7NFW - chains A and B; structure by X-ray diffraction, 1.19 A resolution.

# Chain A
Name: 14-3-3 protein sigma
Organism: Homo sapiens
UniProtKB: P31947 (1433S_HUMAN); numbering as in UniProt (aligned over 1-248)
Sequence (276 residues; numbered -27 to 248; the number before each row is that of its first residue; numbers below 1 keep their minus sign (Met-27 is residue -27)):
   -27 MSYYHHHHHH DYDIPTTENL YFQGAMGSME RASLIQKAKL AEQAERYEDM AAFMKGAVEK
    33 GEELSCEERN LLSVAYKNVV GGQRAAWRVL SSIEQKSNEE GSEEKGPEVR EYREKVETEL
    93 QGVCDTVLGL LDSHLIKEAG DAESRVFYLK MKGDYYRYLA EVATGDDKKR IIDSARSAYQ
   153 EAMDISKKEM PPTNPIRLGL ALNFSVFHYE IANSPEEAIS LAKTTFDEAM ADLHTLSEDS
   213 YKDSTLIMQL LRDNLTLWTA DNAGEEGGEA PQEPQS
Unresolved in the structure: -27 to -5, 73-77, 232-248
Differences from the reference sequence: initiating methionine (-27); expression tag (-26 to 0)
Curated features (UniProtKB/Swiss-Prot):
  - site (Interaction with phosphoserine on interacting protein): Arg56, Arg129
  - modified residue (Phosphoserine): Ser5, Ser74, Ser248
What the authors report for this chain:
  - mutagenesis - C38A: unchanged binding to Estrogen receptor (chain B)

# Chain B
Name: Estrogen receptor
UniProtKB: P03372 (ESR1_HUMAN); numbering as in UniProt (aligned over 588-595)
Sequence (8 residues; row label = number of the first residue in the row):
   588 AEGFPATV
Unresolved in the structure: 588-590
Modified positions: Thr594 (phosphothreonine; TPO)

# Chain A / chain B interface
Pairs across the interface - 22 pairs, chain A then chain B:
  Lys49(A) with Val595(B), hydrogen bond (side chain-backbone)
  Arg56(A) with Thr594(B)
  Arg60(A) with Phe591(B)
  Lys122(A) with Val595(B), hydrogen bond (side chain-backbone)
  Arg129(A) with Thr594(B)
  Tyr130(A) with Thr594(B)
  Gly171(A) with Val595(B)
  Leu174(A) with Ala593(B); Thr594(B); Val595(B), hydrophobic
  Asn175(A) with Thr594(B); Val595(B), hydrogen bond (side chain-backbone)
  Val178(A) with Pro592(B), hydrophobic; Ala593(B); Thr594(B)
  Glu182(A) with Pro592(B)
  Leu222(A) with Val595(B), hydrophobic
  Asn226(A) with Pro592(B); Ala593(B), hydrogen bond (side chain-backbone)
  Leu229(A) with Phe591(B); Pro592(B), hydrophobic
  Trp230(A) with Pro592(B), hydrophobic
Interface residues without a listed pair, chain A (16 interface residues in all): Asp126

# Overview
16 residues of chain A face 5 of chain B across their interface, with 4 hydrogen bonds. Polar contacts include
Lys49(A)-Val595(B), Lys122(A)-Val595(B) and Asn175(A)-Val595(B). From the paper: C38A of chain A leaves
binding to Estrogen receptor (chain B) unchanged.
Chain A is 14-3-3 protein sigma (Homo sapiens) and chain B is Estrogen receptor; the structure, Human 14-3-3
sigma in complex with human Estrogen Receptor alpha peptide, was determined by X-ray diffraction, deposited
together with 7NIZ.
